5U1C - chains B and I of the 10 polymer chains in the assembly; structure by electron microscopy, 3.90 A resolution.

Chain B:
Name: HIV-1 Integrase, Sso7d chimera
Organism: Sulfolobus solfataricus
UniProt: chimeric construct of A0A157T5S7, F2WR39: residues -74 to -11 from A0A157T5S7 (A0A157T5S7_SULSF) positions 5-68 (UniProt number = residue number + 79); residues 1-288 from F2WR39 positions 1-288 (same numbers)
Amino-acid sequence (383 residues; numbered -94 to 288; the number before each row is that of its first residue; numbers below 1 keep their minus sign (Met-94 is residue -94)):
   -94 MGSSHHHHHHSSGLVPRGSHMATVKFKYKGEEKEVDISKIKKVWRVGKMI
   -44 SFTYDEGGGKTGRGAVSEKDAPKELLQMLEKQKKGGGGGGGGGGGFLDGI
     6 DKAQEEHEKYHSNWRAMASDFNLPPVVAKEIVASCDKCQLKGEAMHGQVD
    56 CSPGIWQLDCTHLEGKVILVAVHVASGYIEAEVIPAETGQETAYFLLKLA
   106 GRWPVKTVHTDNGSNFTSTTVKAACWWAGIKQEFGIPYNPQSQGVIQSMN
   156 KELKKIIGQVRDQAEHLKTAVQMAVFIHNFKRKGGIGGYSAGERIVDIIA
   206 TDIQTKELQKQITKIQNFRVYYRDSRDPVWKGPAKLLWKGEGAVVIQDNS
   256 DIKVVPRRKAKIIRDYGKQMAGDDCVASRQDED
Unresolved in the structure: -94 to 55, 135-150, 187-195, 205-221, 270-288
Differences from the reference sequence: expression tag (-94 to -75); linker (-10 to 0); engineered mutation Gln152 (Glu in F2WR39)
What the authors report for this chain:
  - binding site for the 23-nt DNA strand: Lys46
  - binding site for the 37-nt DNA strand: Lys156, Lys159, Arg231
  - binding site for the 23-nt DNA strand (chain I): Lys160
  - specificity-determining residues: Ser119, Arg231 (citing earlier work)
  - mutagenesis - E35K (2-fold), K46E (5-fold), E212K (>10-fold), K240E (>10-fold), I257D (>10-fold): decreased growth
  - mutagenesis - K46A: unchanged growth (citing earlier work)
  - mutagenesis - K46E: decreased catalytic activity

Chain I:
Molecule: 23-nt DNA strand
Sequence (23 nucleotides; row label = number of the first residue in the row):
    15 ACTGCTAGAGATTTTCCACACTG
Unresolved in the structure: 29-37

Interface between chain B and chain I:
Residue-residue contacts (5; chain B residue first):
  Arg228(B) - DC19(I)  salt bridge to the phosphate
  Pro233(B) - DC19(I)  phosphate contact
  Trp235(B) - DT20(I)  phosphate contact
  Arg263(B) - DC16(I)  base contact
  Arg263(B) - DT17(I)  hydrogen bond to the base

Summary:
Chain B and chain I each contribute 4 residues to their interface; the contacts include 1 hydrogen bond and 1
salt bridge. Polar contacts include Arg263(B)-DT17(I) and Arg228(B)-DC19(I). From the paper: a binding site
for the 37-nt DNA strand at Lys156(B), Lys159(B) and Arg231(B); E35K, K46E and E212K of chain B, among others,
reduce growth; 6 substitutions were tested in all.
Here chain B is HIV-1 Integrase, Sso7d chimera (Sulfolobus solfataricus) and chain I is a 23-nt DNA strand.
Entry 5U1C (Structure of tetrameric HIV-1 Strand Transfer Complex Intasome) was determined by electron
microscopy.
